Entry 6QG6 (electron microscopy, 10.40 A resolution (very low resolution: no residue pairs are listed; an interface is given only as per-side residue counts)); this record covers chains A and D of the 16 polymer chains in the assembly.

Chain A:
Protein: Translation initiation factor eIF-2B subunit alpha
Source organism: Saccharomyces cerevisiae
UniProtKB: P14741 (EI2BA_YEAST); numbering as in UniProt (aligned over 1-305)
Sequence (305 residues; row label = number of the first residue in the row):
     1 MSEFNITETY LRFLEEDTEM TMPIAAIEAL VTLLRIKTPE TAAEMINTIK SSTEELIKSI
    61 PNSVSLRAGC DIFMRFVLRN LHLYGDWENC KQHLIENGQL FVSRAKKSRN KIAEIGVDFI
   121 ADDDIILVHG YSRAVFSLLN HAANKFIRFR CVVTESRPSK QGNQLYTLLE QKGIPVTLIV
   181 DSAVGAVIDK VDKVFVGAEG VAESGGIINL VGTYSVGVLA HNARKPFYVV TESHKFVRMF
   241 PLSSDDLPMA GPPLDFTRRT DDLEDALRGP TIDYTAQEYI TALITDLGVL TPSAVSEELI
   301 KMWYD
Not modelled in the structure: 1-3
Swiss-Prot annotation at these positions:
  - modified residue: Ser2 (N-acetylserine), Thr291 (Phosphothreonine)

Chain D:
Protein: Translation initiation factor eIF-2B subunit beta
Source organism: Saccharomyces cerevisiae
UniProtKB: P32502 (EI2BB_YEAST); residues 1-381 here = UniProt positions 1-381
Sequence (381 residues; numbered 1 to 381; the number before each row is that of its first residue):
     1 MSSQAFTSVH PNAATSDVNV TIDTFVAKLK RRQVQGSYAI ALETLQLLMR FISAARWNHV
    61 NDLIEQIRDL GNSLEKAHPT AFSCGNVIRR ILAVLRDEVE EDTMSTTVTS TSVAEPLISS
   121 MFNLLQKPEQ PHQNRKNSSG SSSMKTKTDY RQVAIQGIKD LIDEIKNIDE GIQQIAIDLI
   181 HDHEILLTPT PDSKTVLKFL ITARERSNRT FTVLVTEGFP NNTKNAHEFA KKLAQHNIET
   241 LVVPDSAVFA LMSRVGKVII GTKAVFVNGG TISSNSGVSS VCECAREFRT PVFAVAGLYK
   301 LSPLYPFDVE KFVEFGGSQR ILPRMDPRKR LDTVNQITDY VPPENIDIYI TNVGGFNPSF
   361 IYRIAWDNYK QIDVHLDKNK A
Not modelled in the structure: 1-9, 109-112, 129-146, 377-381

Chain A / chain D interface:
At this resolution (10 A) residue pairs are not listed: 28 residues of chain A and 24 of chain D lie at the interface.

In short:
The interface between chain A and chain D involves 28 residues on one side and 24 on the other.
Here chain A is Translation initiation factor eIF-2B subunit alpha and chain D is Translation initiation
factor eIF-2B subunit beta, both from Saccharomyces cerevisiae. Entry 6QG6 (Structure of eIF2B-eIF2
(phosphorylated at Ser51) complex (model D)) was determined by electron microscopy (same publication as 6QG0,
6QG1, 6QG2, 6QG3 and 6QG5).
